Entry 6WA6 (X-ray diffraction, 2.80 A resolution); this record covers chains C and D of the 9 polymer chains in the assembly.

# Chain C (and D)
Name: Low calcium response locus protein D
From: Chlamydia pneumoniae
Notes: chain D of this document is another copy of the same molecule, construct and numbering; everything in this record applies to it too
Reference sequence: Q9Z8L5 (Q9Z8L5_CHLPN); numbering as in UniProt (aligned over 345-710)
Chain sequence (387 residues; row label = number of the first residue in the row):
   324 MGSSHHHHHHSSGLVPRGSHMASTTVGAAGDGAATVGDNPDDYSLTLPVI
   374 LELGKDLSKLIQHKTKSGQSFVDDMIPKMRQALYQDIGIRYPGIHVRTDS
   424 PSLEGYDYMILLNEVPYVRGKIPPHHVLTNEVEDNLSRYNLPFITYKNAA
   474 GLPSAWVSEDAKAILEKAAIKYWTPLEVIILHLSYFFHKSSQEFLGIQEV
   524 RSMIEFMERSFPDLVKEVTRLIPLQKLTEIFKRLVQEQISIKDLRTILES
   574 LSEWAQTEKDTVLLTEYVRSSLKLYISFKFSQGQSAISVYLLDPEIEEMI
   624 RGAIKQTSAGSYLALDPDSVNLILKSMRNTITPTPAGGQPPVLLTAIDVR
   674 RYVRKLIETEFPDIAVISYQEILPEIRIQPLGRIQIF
Unresolved in the structure: 324-360, 454-457, 658-660, 710 (chain D: 324-362, 659-661, 709-710)
Construct notes: initiating methionine (324); expression tag (325-344)
Reported in the primary citation:
  - mutagenesis - L638A/D639A: unchanged stability

# Chain C / chain D interface
Pairs across the interface - 49 pairs, chain C then chain D:
  Asp-361(C) / Gln-404(D)
  Asn-362(C) / Gln-404(D)  hydrogen bond (backbone-side chain)
  Pro-363(C) / Arg-403(D)
  Pro-363(C) / Gln-404(D)
  Pro-363(C) / Arg-413(D)
  Asp-364(C) / Arg-403(D)  salt bridge
  Asp-364(C) / Arg-413(D)  hydrogen bond (backbone-side chain)
  Asp-365(C) / Tyr-407(D)
  Tyr-366(C) / Tyr-407(D)
  Tyr-366(C) / Arg-413(D)
  Tyr-366(C) / Glu-522(D)
  Tyr-366(C) / Ser-525(D)
  Tyr-366(C) / Met-526(D)
  Tyr-366(C) / Phe-529(D)
  Ser-367(C) / Tyr-407(D)  hydrogen bond (backbone-side chain)
  Ser-367(C) / Phe-529(D)
  Ser-367(C) / Lys-565(D)  hydrogen bond (backbone-side chain)
  Leu-368(C) / Phe-529(D)
  Leu-368(C) / Met-530(D)  hydrophobic
  Leu-368(C) / Phe-534(D)  hydrophobic
  Leu-368(C) / Lys-565(D)
  Thr-369(C) / Lys-565(D)  hydrogen bond (side chain-backbone)
  Thr-369(C) / Asp-566(D)
  Leu-435(C) / Leu-597(D)
  Asn-436(C) / Asp-566(D)  hydrogen bond
  Asn-436(C) / Thr-569(D)
  Glu-437(C) / Lys-565(D)  salt bridge
  Val-438(C) / Leu-597(D)  hydrophobic
  Val-438(C) / Phe-601(D)  hydrophobic
  Pro-439(C) / Phe-601(D)  hydrophobic
  Arg-442(C) / Gly-606(D)
  Glu-516(C) / Arg-568(D)  hydrogen bond (backbone-side chain)
  Phe-517(C) / Arg-568(D)
  Leu-518(C) / Arg-568(D)
  Gly-519(C) / Arg-568(D)
  Gly-519(C) / Glu-572(D)
  Ile-520(C) / Glu-572(D)  hydrogen bond (backbone-side chain)
  Ile-520(C) / Ser-575(D)
  Gln-521(C) / Ser-533(D)
  Gln-521(C) / Phe-534(D)
  Gln-521(C) / Pro-535(D)
  Gln-521(C) / Asp-536(D)  hydrogen bond (side chain-backbone)
  Gln-521(C) / Leu-537(D)  hydrogen bond (side chain-backbone)
  Glu-522(C) / Phe-534(D)
  Glu-522(C) / Arg-568(D)  salt bridge
  Arg-524(C) / Asp-536(D)
  Gln-548(C) / Ser-575(D)
  Gln-548(C) / Glu-576(D)
  Gln-548(C) / Gln-579(D)
Also at the interface, not in a pair above, chain C (26 interface residues in all): Tyr-440, Lys-555
Also at the interface, not in a pair above, chain D (29 interface residues in all): Pro-400, Gln-408, Glu-540, Tyr-598

# In short
Chain C and chain D form an interface of 26 and 29 residues respectively, with 10 hydrogen bonds and 3 salt
bridges. Among the polar pairs are Asp-364(C)/Arg-403(D), Glu-437(C)/Lys-565(D) and Glu-522(C)/Arg-568(D).
From the paper: L638A/D639A of chain C leave stability unchanged.
Both chains are Low calcium response locus protein D (Chlamydia pneumoniae). Entry 6WA6 (Structure of the
Chlamydia pneumoniae CdsV protein) was determined by X-ray diffraction together with 6WA9 from the same study.
